PDB entry 3HP3 | X-ray diffraction, 2.20 A resolution | chains A and B

# Chain A (and B)
Molecule: CXCL12 protein
From: Homo sapiens
Notes: chain B of this document is another copy of the same molecule, construct and numbering; everything in this record applies to it too
UniProt: Q6ICW0 (Q6ICW0_HUMAN); residues 1-67 here correspond to UniProt positions 22-88 (UniProt number = residue number + 21)
Chain sequence (68 residues; numbered 0 to 67; the number before each row is that of its first residue; numbering starts at 0):
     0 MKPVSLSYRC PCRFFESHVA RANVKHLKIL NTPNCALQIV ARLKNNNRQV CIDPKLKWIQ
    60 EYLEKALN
Not modelled in the structure: 0-3 (chain B: 0-3, 66-67)
Disulfides: Cys9-Cys34, Cys11-Cys50
Sequence notes: expression tag (0)
Bound ions: gold ion near Gln48 (its only coordinating residue here)
From the paper describing this entry:
  - self-association interface (contacts with another copy of this molecule): Ser4 to Glu15

# Chain A / chain B interface
Contacting residue pairs - 51 pairs, chain A then chain B:
  Ser4(A) - Gln48(B)  hydrogen bond (side chain-backbone)
  Leu5(A) - Arg12(B)  hydrogen bond (backbone-side chain)
  Leu5(A) - Phe13(B)
  Ser6(A) - Pro10(B)
  Ser6(A) - Cys11(B)
  Ser6(A) - Arg12(B)  hydrogen bond (backbone-backbone)
  Ser6(A) - Phe13(B)
  Ser6(A) - Glu15(B)  hydrogen bond
  Ser6(A) - Val49(B)
  Ser6(A) - Cys50(B)  hydrogen bond (side chain-backbone)
  Tyr7(A) - Pro10(B)
  Tyr7(A) - Leu29(B)  hydrophobic
  Tyr7(A) - Val39(B)  hydrophobic
  Tyr7(A) - Gln48(B)
  Tyr7(A) - Cys50(B)  hydrophobic
  Arg8(A) - Arg8(B)
  Arg8(A) - Cys9(B)  hydrogen bond (side chain-backbone)
  Arg8(A) - Pro10(B)  hydrogen bond (backbone-backbone)
  Arg8(A) - Arg12(B)
  Cys9(A) - Arg8(B)  hydrogen bond (backbone-side chain)
  Pro10(A) - Ser6(B)
  Pro10(A) - Tyr7(B)
  Pro10(A) - Arg8(B)  hydrogen bond (backbone-backbone)
  Cys11(A) - Ser6(B)
  Arg12(A) - Leu5(B)  hydrogen bond (side chain-backbone)
  Arg12(A) - Ser6(B)  hydrogen bond (backbone-backbone)
  Arg12(A) - Tyr7(B)
  Arg12(A) - Arg8(B)
  Phe13(A) - Leu5(B)
  Phe13(A) - Ser6(B)
  Glu15(A) - Ser6(B)  hydrogen bond
  Lys27(A) - Asn30(B)  hydrogen bond
  Ile28(A) - Asn30(B)
  Leu29(A) - Tyr7(B)  hydrophobic
  Leu29(A) - Asn30(B)
  Asn30(A) - Leu29(B)
  Asn30(A) - Asn30(B)
  Thr31(A) - Leu29(B)
  Pro32(A) - Lys27(B)
  Pro32(A) - Leu29(B)
  Pro32(A) - Gln48(B)
  Asn33(A) - Gln48(B)
  Val39(A) - Tyr7(B)  hydrophobic
  Arg47(A) - Ser4(B)
  Gln48(A) - Ser4(B)  hydrogen bond (backbone-backbone)
  Gln48(A) - Tyr7(B)
  Gln48(A) - Pro32(B)
  Gln48(A) - Asn33(B)  hydrogen bond
  Val49(A) - Ser6(B)
  Cys50(A) - Ser6(B)  hydrogen bond (backbone-side chain)
  Cys50(A) - Tyr7(B)  hydrophobic
Other interface residues (no listed pair), chain B (21 interface residues in all): Thr31

# Summary
The interface between chain A and chain B involves 23 residues on one side and 21 on the other, with 16
hydrogen bonds. Polar pairs include Ser4(A)-Gln48(B), Leu5(A)-Arg12(B) and Ser6(A)-Glu15(B). From the paper: a
self-association interface involving Ser4(A).
Chain A and chain B are both CXCL12 protein (Homo sapiens); the structure, Crystal structure of CXCL12, was
determined by X-ray diffraction together with 3GV3 from the same study.
